PDB entry 8R23 | electron microscopy, 3.20 A resolution | chains A and C of the 3 polymer chains in the assembly

Chain A:
Protein: BRCA1-associated ATM activator 1
Organism: Homo sapiens
Reference sequence: Q6PJG6 (BRAT1_HUMAN); residue numbers follow UniProt; this construct covers 1-821
Chain sequence (827 residues; each row starts with the number of its first residue; numbers below 1 keep their minus sign (Gly-5 is residue -5)):
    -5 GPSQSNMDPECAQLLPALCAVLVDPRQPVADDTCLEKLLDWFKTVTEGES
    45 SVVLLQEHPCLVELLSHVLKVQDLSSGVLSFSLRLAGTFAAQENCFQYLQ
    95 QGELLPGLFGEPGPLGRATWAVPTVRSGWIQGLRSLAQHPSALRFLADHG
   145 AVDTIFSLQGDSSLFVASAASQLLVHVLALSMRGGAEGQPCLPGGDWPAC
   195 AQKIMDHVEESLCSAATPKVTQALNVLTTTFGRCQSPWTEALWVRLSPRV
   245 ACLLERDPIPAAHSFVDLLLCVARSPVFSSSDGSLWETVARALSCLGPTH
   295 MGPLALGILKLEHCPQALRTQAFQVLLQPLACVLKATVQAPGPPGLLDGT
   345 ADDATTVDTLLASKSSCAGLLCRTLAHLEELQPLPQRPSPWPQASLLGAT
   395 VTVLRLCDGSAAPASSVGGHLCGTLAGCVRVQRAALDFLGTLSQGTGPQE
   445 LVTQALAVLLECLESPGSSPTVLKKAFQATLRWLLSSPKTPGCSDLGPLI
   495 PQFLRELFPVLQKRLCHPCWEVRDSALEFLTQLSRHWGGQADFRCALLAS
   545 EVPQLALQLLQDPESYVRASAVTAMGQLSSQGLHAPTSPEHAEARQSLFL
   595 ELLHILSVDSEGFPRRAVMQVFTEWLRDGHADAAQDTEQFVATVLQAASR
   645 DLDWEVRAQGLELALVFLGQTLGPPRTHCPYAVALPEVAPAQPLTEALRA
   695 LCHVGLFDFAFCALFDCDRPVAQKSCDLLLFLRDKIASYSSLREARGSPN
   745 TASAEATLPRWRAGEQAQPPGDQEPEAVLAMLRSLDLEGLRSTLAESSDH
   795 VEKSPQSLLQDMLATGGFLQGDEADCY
Not modelled in the structure: -5 to 0, 178-190, 275-276, 334-346, 483-488, 581-588, 625-629, 667-686, 734-766, 814-816
Construct notes: expression tag (-5 to 0)
Bound ions: Zn2+: Cys820 (shared with Asp72(C), His73(C), His414(C) of chain C)
UniProt features mapped onto this chain:
  - motif: Asp819 to Tyr821 (BRAT1-like motif)
  - binding site (Zn(2+)): Cys820
  - modified residue: Ser742 (Phosphoserine)
  - natural variant: Leu59 (L59P: In RMFSL; uncertain significance), Leu140 (L140P: In NEDCAS and RMFSL; uncertain significance), Glu522 (E522K: In RMFSL), Arg609 (R609W: In NEDCAS), Ala642 (A642E: In NEDCAS; uncertain significance)
  - mutagenesis: Phe159 (F159E: Decreased interaction with INTS11), Tyr560 (Y560R: Decreased interaction with INTS11)

Chain C:
Protein: Integrator complex subunit 11
Organism: Homo sapiens
Reference sequence: Q5TA45 (INT11_HUMAN); residue numbers follow UniProt; this construct covers 1-600
Chain sequence (612 residues; numbered -11 to 600; the number before each row is that of its first residue; numbers below 1 keep their minus sign (Gly-11 is residue -11)):
   -11 GPSDPGPKRAEFMPEIRVTPLGAGQDVGRSCILVSIAGKNVMLDCGMHMG
    39 FNDDRRFPDFSYITQNGRLTDFLDCVIISHFHLDHCGALPYFSEMVGYDG
    89 PIYMTHPTQAICPILLEDYRKIAVDKKGEANFFTSQMIKDCMKKVVAVHL
   139 HQTVQVDDELEIKAYYAGHVLGAAMFQIKVGSESVVYTGDYNMTPDRHLG
   189 AAWIDKCRPNLLITESTYATTIRDSKRCRERDFLKKVHETVERGGKVLIP
   239 VFALGRAQELCILLETFWERMNLKVPIYFSTGLTEKANHYYKLFIPWTNQ
   289 KIRKTFVQRNMFEFKHIKAFDRAFADNPGPMVVFATPGMLHAGQSLQIFR
   339 KWAGNEKNMVIMPGYCVQGTVGHKILSGQRKLEMEGRQVLEVKMQVEYMS
   389 FSAHADAKGIMQLVGQAEPESVLLVHGEAKKMEFLKQKIEQELRVNCYMP
   439 ANGETVTLPTSPSIPVGISLGLLKREMAQGLLPEAKKPRLLHGTLIMKDS
   489 NFRLVSSEQALKELGLAEHQLRFTCRVHLHDTRKEQETALRVYSHLKSVL
   539 KDHCVQHLPDGSVTVESVLLQAAAPSEDPGTKVLLVSWTYQDEELGSFLT
   589 SLLKKGLPQAPS
Not modelled in the structure: -11 to 1, 211-214, 287-300, 449-600
Construct notes: expression tag (-11 to 0)
Bound ions: Zn2+ site 1: His68, His70, His157, Asp178; Zn2+ site 2: Asp72, His73, His414 (shared with Cys820(A) of chain A)

How chain A and chain C interact:
Pairs across the interface (106):
  Asp26(A) - Asp14(C)
  Thr27(A) - His36(C)
  Cys28(A) - Gln356(C)
  Lys31(A) - Gly38(C)  hydrogen bond (side chain-backbone)
  Lys31(A) - Gln356(C)
  Asp34(A) - Arg43(C)  salt bridge
  Pro117(A) - Ala439(C)  hydrophobic
  Pro117(A) - Glu442(C)
  Ser156(A) - Glu442(C)
  Ser156(A) - Thr443(C)  hydrogen bond (backbone-backbone)
  Ser157(A) - Gly441(C)
  Ser157(A) - Glu442(C)
  Leu158(A) - Gly441(C)  hydrogen bond (backbone-backbone)
  Phe159(A) - Leu9(C)  hydrophobic
  Phe159(A) - Tyr50(C)  hydrophobic
  Phe159(A) - Asn440(C)
  Phe159(A) - Gly441(C)
  Ser162(A) - Tyr50(C)
  His257(A) - Gln53(C)
  His257(A) - Asn54(C)
  Arg367(A) - Asp59(C)
  Ala370(A) - Arg56(C)
  Arg424(A) - Asp145(C)  salt bridge
  Arg427(A) - Asp87(C)
  Lys468(A) - Lys131(C)
  Trp514(A) - Gln97(C)
  Trp514(A) - Met130(C)
  Trp514(A) - Lys131(C)
  Glu515(A) - Lys131(C)
  Asp518(A) - Lys127(C)  salt bridge
  Asp518(A) - Lys131(C)  salt bridge
  Ser519(A) - Lys131(C)
  Glu522(A) - Lys127(C)  salt bridge
  Tyr560(A) - Pro101(C)
  Tyr560(A) - Lys127(C)
  Ser564(A) - Lys127(C)
  Ser604(A) - Thr272(C)
  Ser604(A) - Glu273(C)
  Glu605(A) - Leu271(C)
  Glu605(A) - Thr272(C)  hydrogen bond
  Glu605(A) - Glu273(C)
  Glu605(A) - Lys274(C)  salt bridge
  Gly606(A) - Leu271(C)  hydrogen bond (backbone-backbone)
  Arg609(A) - Gly270(C)  hydrogen bond (side chain-backbone)
  Arg610(A) - Glu105(C)  salt bridge
  Arg610(A) - Leu271(C)
  Leu646(A) - Ser268(C)
  Leu646(A) - Gly270(C)
  Trp648(A) - Arg108(C)
  Trp648(A) - Lys109(C)
  Trp648(A) - Val112(C)  hydrophobic
  Glu649(A) - Arg108(C)  salt bridge
  Cys706(A) - Arg310(C)  hydrogen bond
  Cys711(A) - Gly331(C)
  Cys711(A) - Gln332(C)  hydrogen bond
  Cys711(A) - Gln335(C)
  Asp712(A) - Lys109(C)  salt bridge
  Arg713(A) - Asp113(C)
  Arg713(A) - Glu373(C)  salt bridge
  Pro714(A) - Asp113(C)
  Thr787(A) - Glu373(C)
  Ala789(A) - Lys115(C)
  Ser791(A) - Lys114(C)  hydrogen bond (side chain-backbone)
  Ser792(A) - Asp113(C)
  Ser792(A) - Ala330(C)
  Asp793(A) - Lys114(C)
  Asp793(A) - Gly357(C)
  His794(A) - Glu373(C)  salt bridge
  Val795(A) - Glu371(C)
  Glu796(A) - Gly357(C)
  Glu796(A) - Val359(C)
  Glu796(A) - Lys362(C)
  Leu802(A) - Gln356(C)
  Asp805(A) - Gln356(C)
  Asp805(A) - Lys362(C)
  Asp805(A) - Gln367(C)  hydrogen bond
  Ala808(A) - Ser365(C)
  Phe812(A) - Leu364(C)
  Leu813(A) - His361(C)
  Leu813(A) - Leu364(C)
  Leu813(A) - Ser365(C)
  Glu817(A) - Tyr353(C)
  Glu817(A) - Glu416(C)
  Ala818(A) - Val15(C)  hydrophobic
  Ala818(A) - Tyr353(C)
  Ala818(A) - Glu416(C)
  Asp819(A) - Val15(C)
  Asp819(A) - Thr205(C)
  Asp819(A) - Tyr206(C)
  Asp819(A) - Tyr353(C)
  Asp819(A) - Ser390(C)  hydrogen bond
  Asp819(A) - His392(C)  salt bridge
  Cys820(A) - His70(C)
  Cys820(A) - Asp72(C)
  Cys820(A) - Asp178(C)  hydrogen bond
  Cys820(A) - His392(C)
  Cys820(A) - His414(C)  hydrogen bond
  Tyr821(A) - Val15(C)
  Tyr821(A) - Gly16(C)
  Tyr821(A) - His36(C)
  Tyr821(A) - Met37(C)
  Tyr821(A) - His70(C)
  Tyr821(A) - Asp72(C)  hydrogen bond (backbone-side chain)
  Tyr821(A) - Phe240(C)
  Tyr821(A) - Arg244(C)
  Tyr821(A) - Val355(C)  hydrophobic
Interface residues without a listed pair, chain A (65 interface residues in all): Glu30, Arg120, Glu374, Thr465, Phe607, Asp647, Asp710, Ser801, Gln804, Gly811
Interface residues without a listed pair, chain C (82 interface residues in all): Thr7, Met35, Phe39, Gly55, Leu71, His73, Gly88, Ile102, Ser123, Ile126, Phe308, Cys354, Thr358, Gly366, Met372, Val384

In short:
The interface between chain A and chain C involves 65 residues on one side and 82 on the other, with 14
hydrogen bonds and 12 salt bridges. Among the polar pairs are Asp34(A)-Arg43(C), Arg424(A)-Asp145(C) and
Asp518(A)-Lys127(C).
Here chain A is BRCA1-associated ATM activator 1 and chain C is Integrator complex subunit 11, both from Homo
sapiens. Entry 8R23 (INTS9-INTS11-BRAT1 complex) was determined by electron microscopy, deposited together
with 8R22 and 8R2D.
